6SEE - chains E and I of the 11 polymer chains in the assembly; structure by electron microscopy, 4.20 A resolution (low resolution: residue-level contacts below are approximate; hydrogen-bond / salt-bridge calls are withheld).

Chain E:
Name: Histone H3-like centromeric protein A
Source organism: Homo sapiens
UniProtKB: P49450 (CENPA_HUMAN); residues 1-140 here = UniProt positions 1-140
Sequence (140 residues; row label = number of the first residue in the row):
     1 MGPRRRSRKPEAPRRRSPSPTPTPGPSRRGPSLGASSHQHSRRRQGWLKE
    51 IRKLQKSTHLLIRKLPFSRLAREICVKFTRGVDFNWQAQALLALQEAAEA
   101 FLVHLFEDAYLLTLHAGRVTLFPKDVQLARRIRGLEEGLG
Unresolved in the structure: 1-41, 140
UniProt features mapped onto this chain:
  - region: Gln39 to Leu54 (Important for flexibility of DNA ends that protrude from nucleosomes)
  - modified residue: Gly2 (N,N,N-trimethylglycine), Ser7 (Phosphoserine), Ser17 (Phosphoserine), Ser19 (Phosphoserine), Ser27 (Phosphoserine), Ser68 (Phosphoserine)
  - mutagenesis: Ser7 (S7A: Induces a delay at the terminal stage of cytokinesis and chromosome misalignment during mitosis due to a defect in kinetochore attachment to microtubules), Ser17 (S17A: Impaired mitotic chromosome congression and chromosome segregation; when associated with A-19), Ser19 (S19A: Impaired mitotic chromosome congression and chromosome segregation; when associated with A-17), Ser68 (S68A: No effect on interaction with HJURP. Impairs localization at centromeres; S68E/Q: Impairs interaction with HJURP, association with chromatin and localization at centromeres), Arg80 to Gly81 (Impairs retention at centromeres, but not targeting to centromeres), His104 (H104G: Reduces location at centromeres. Abolishes location at centromeres; when associated with C-112), Leu112 (L112C: No effect on location at centromeres. Abolishes location at centromeres; when associated with G-104)

Chain I:
Molecule: 145-nt DNA strand
Source organism: synthetic construct
Sequence (145 nucleotides; numbered -72 to 72; the number before each row is that of its first residue; numbers below 1 keep their minus sign (DA-72 is residue -72)):
   -72 ATCAGAATCCCGGTGCCGAGGCCGCTCAATTGGTCGTAGACAGCTCTAGC
   -22 ACCGCTTAAACGCACGTACGCGCTGTCCCCCGCGTTTTAACCGCCAAGGG
    28 GATTACTCCCTAGTCTCCAGGCACGTGTCAGATATATACATCGAT

How chain E and chain I interact:
Contacting residue pairs (12):
  Arg44(E) - DG70(I)
  Arg72(E) - DC-23(I)
  Asn85(E) - DG-24(I)
  Asn85(E) - DC-23(I)
  Trp86(E) - DG-24(I)
  Trp86(E) - DC-23(I)
  Gln87(E) - DG-24(I)
  Arg118(E) - DG-3(I)
  Val119(E) - DC-4(I)
  Val119(E) - DG-3(I)
  Thr120(E) - DG-3(I)
  Phe122(E) - DG-3(I)
Also at the interface, not in a pair above, chain E (11 interface residues in all): Arg63, Ala88
Also at the interface, not in a pair above, chain I (6 interface residues in all): DA-14

Summary:
11 residues of chain E and 6 residues of chain I are in contact. Curated annotation (UniProt) lists 8
mutagenesis sites on chain E.
Here chain E is Histone H3-like centromeric protein A (Homo sapiens) and chain I is a 145-nt DNA strand
(synthetic construct). Entry 6SEE (Class2A : CENP-A nucleosome in complex with CENP-C central region) was
determined by electron microscopy (same publication as 6SE0, 6SE6, 6SEF and 6SEG).
